PDB entry 3G6E | X-ray diffraction, 2.70 A resolution | chains 0 and 3 of the 31 polymer chains in the assembly

# Chain 0
Molecule: 23S ribosomal RNA
From: Haloarcula marismortui
Sequence (2923 nucleotides; each row starts with the number of its first residue):
     1 GUUGGCUACUAUGCCAGCUGGUGGAUUGCUCGGCUCAGGCGCUGAUGAAG
    51 GACGUGCCAAGCUGCGAUAAGCUGUGGGGAGCCGCACGGAGGCGAAGAAC
   101 CACAGAUUUCCGAAUGAGAAUCUCUCUAACAAUUGCUUCGCGCAAUGAGG
   151 AACCCCGAGAACUGAAACAUCUCAGUAUCGGGAGGAACAGAAAACGCAAC
   201 GUGAUGUCGUUAGUAACCGCGAGUGAACGCGAUACAGCCCAAACCGAAGC
   251 CCUCACGGGCAAUGUGGUGUCAGGGCUACCUCUCAUCAGCCGACCGUCUU
   301 CACGAAGUCUCUUGGAAUAGAGCGUGAUACAGGGUGACAACCCCGUACUG
   351 AAGACCAGUACGCUGUGCGGUAGUGCCAGAGUAGCGGGGGUUGGAUAUCC
   401 CUCGCGAAUAACGCAGGCAUCGACUGCGAAGGCUAAACACAACCUGAGAC
   451 CGAUAGUGAACAAGUAGUGUGAACGAACGCUGCAAAGUACCCUCAGAAGG
   501 GAGGCGAAAUAGAGCAUGAAAUCAGUUGGCGAUCGAGCGACAGGGCAUAC
   551 AAGGUCCCUUGACGAAUGACCGAGACGCGAGUCUCCAGUAAGACUCACGG
   601 GAAGCCGAUGUUCUGUCGUACGUUUUGAAAAACGAGCCAGGGAGUGUGUC
   651 UGUAUGGCAAGUCUAACCGGAGUAUCCGGGGAGGCACAGGGAAACCGACA
   701 UGGCCGCAGGGCUUUGCCCGAGGGCCGCCGUCUUCAAGGGCGGGGAGCCA
   751 UGUGGACACGACCCGAAUCCGGACGAUCUACGCAUGGACAAGAUGAAGCG
   801 UGCCGAAAGGCACGUGGAAGUCUGUUAGAGUUGGUGUCCUACAAUACCCU
   851 CUCGUGAUCUAUGUGUAGGGGUGAAAGGCCCAUCGAGUCCGGCAACAGCU
   901 GGUUCCAAUCGAAACAUGUCGAAGCAUGACCUCCGCCGAGGUAGUCUGUG
   951 AGGUAGAGCGACCGAUUGGUGUGUCCGCCUCCGAGAGGAGUCGGCACACC
  1001 UGUCAAACUCCAAACUUACAGACGCUGUUUGACGCGGGGAUUCCGGUGCG
  1051 CGGGGUAAGCCUGUGUACCAGGAGGGGAACAACCCAGAGAUAGGUUAAGG
  1101 UCCCCAAGUGUGGAUUAAGUGUAAUCCUCUGAAGGUGGUCUCGAGCCCUA
  1151 GACAGCCGGGAGGUGAGCUUAGAAGCAGCUACCCUCUAAGAAAAGCGUAA
  1201 CAGCUUACCGGCCGAGGUUUGAGGCGCCCAAAAUGAUCGGGACUCAAAUC
  1251 CACCACCGAGACCUGUCCGUACCACUCAUACUGGUAAUCGAGUAGAUUGG
  1301 CGCUCUAAUUGGAUGGAAGCAGGGGCGAGAGCUCCUGUGGACCGAUUAGU
  1351 GACGAAAAUCCUGGCCAUAGUAGCAGCGAUAGUCGGGUGAGAACCCCGAC
  1401 GGCCUAAUGGAUAAGGGUUCCUCAGCACUGCUGAUCAGCUGAGGGUUAGC
  1451 CGGUCCUAAGUCUCACCGCAACUCGACUGAGACGAAAUGGGAAACAGGUU
  1501 AAUAUUCCUGUGCCAUCAUGCAGUGAAAGUUGACGCCCUGGGGUCGAUCA
  1551 CGCCGGGCAUUCGCCCGGUCGAACCGUCCAACUCCGUGGAAGCCGUAAUG
  1601 GCAGGAAGCGGACGAACGGCGGCAUAGGGAAACGUGAUUCAACCUGGGGC
  1651 CCAUGAAAAGACGAGCAUGAUGUCCGUACCGAGAACCGACACAGGUGUCC
  1701 AUGGCGGCGAAAGCCAAGGCCUGUCGGGAGCAACCAACGUUAGGGAAUUC
  1751 GGCAAGUUAGUCCCGUACCUUCGGAAGAAGGGAUGCCUGCUCCGGAACGG
  1801 AGCAGGUCGCAGUGACUCGGAAGCUCGGACUGUCUAGUAACAACAUAGGU
  1851 GACCGCAAAUCCGCAAGGACUCGUACGGUCACUGAAUCCUGCCCAGUGCA
  1901 GGUAUCUGAACACCUCGUACAAGAGGACGAAGGACCUGUCAACGGCGGGG
  1951 GUAACUAUGACCCUCUUAAGGUAGCGUAGUACCUUGCCGCAUCAGUAGCG
  2001 GCUUGCAUGAAUGGAUUAACCAGAGCUUCACUGUCCCAACGUUGGGCCCG
  2051 GUGAACUGUACAUUCCAGUGCGGAGUCUGGAGACACCCAGGGGGAAGCGA
  2101 AGACCCUAUGGAGCUUUACUGCAGGCUGUCGCUGAGACGUGGUCGCCGAU
  2151 GUGCAGCAUAGGUAGGAGUCGUUACAGAGGUACCCGCGCUAGCGGGCCAC
  2201 CCAGACAACAGUGAAAUACUACCCGUCGGUGACUGCGACUCUCACUCCGG
  2251 GAGGAGGACACCGAUAGCCGGGCAGUUUGACUGGGGCGGUACGCGCUCGA
  2301 AAAGAUAUCGAGCGCGCCCUAUGGUCAUCUCAGCCGGGACAGAGACCCGG
  2351 CGAAGAGUGCAAGAGCAAAAGAUGACUUGACAGUGUUCUUCCCAACGAGG
  2401 AACGCUGACGCGAAAGCGUGGUCUAGCGAACCAAUUAGCCUGCUUGAUGC
  2451 GGGCAAUUGAUGACAGAAAAGCUACCCUAGGGAUAACAGAGUCGUCACUC
  2501 GCAAGAGCACAUAUCGACCGAGUGGCUUGCUACCUCGAUGUCGGUUCCCU
  2551 CCAUCCUGCCCGUGCAGAAGCGGGCAAGGGUGAGGUUGUUCGCCUAUUAA
  2601 AGGAGGUCGUGAGCUGGGUUUAGACCGUCGUGAGACAGGUCGGCUGCUAU
  2651 CUACUGGGUGUGUAAUGGUGUCUGACAAGAACGACCGUAUAGUACGAGAG
  2701 GAACUACGGUUGGUGGCCACUGGUGUACCGGUUGUUCGAGAGAGCACGUG
  2751 CCGGGUAGCCACGCCACACGGGGUAAGAGCUGAACGCAUCUAAGCUCGAA
  2801 ACCCACUUGGAAAAGAGACACCGCCGAGGUCCCGCGUACAAGACGCGGUC
  2851 GAUAGACUCGGGGUGUGCGCGUCGAGGUAACGAGACGUUAAGCCCACGAG
  2901 CACUAACAGACCAAAGCCAUCAU
Disordered / not traced: 1-9, 126-127, 715, 971-998, 1560, 1952-1963, 2137-2236, 2339-2343, 2665-2666, 2915-2923
Modified residues: 1MA (6-hydro-1-methyladenosine-5'-monophosphate) at position 628, OMU (o2'-methyluridine 5'-monophosphate) at position 2587, OMG (o2'-methylguanosine-5'-monophosphate) at position 2588, UR3 (3-methyluridine-5'-monophoshate) at position 2619, PSU (pseudouridine-5'-monophosphate) at position 2621
Bound ions: Na+ site 1 near U12 (its only coordinating residue here); Mg2+ site 1 near G28 (its only coordinating residue here); Na+ site 2: C40, G41, C443; Na+ site 3: G56, G61; Sr2+ site 1 near A86 (its only coordinating residue here); Na+ site 4: U107, U108; Mg2+ site 2 near U115 (its only coordinating residue here); Na+ site 5: C130, U146; Na+ site 6: C141, G142; Sr2+ site 2: G147, A183 (shared with 1 residue of chain M); Mg2+ site 3: C162, U2276; K+ site 1: C162, U163, U172; 58 more Na+ sites not listed; 69 more Mg2+ sites not listed; 38 more Sr2+ sites not listed; 1 more K+ sites not listed
Ligand contacts: Cephalotaxine (HMT; (3beta)-O~3~-[(2R)-2,6-dihydroxy-2-(2-methoxy-2-oxoethyl)-6-methylheptanoyl]cephalotaxine): G2099, A2100, G2102, A2486, C2487, A2488, U2535, A2538, U2539, G2540, U2541, U2620
Reported in the primary citation:
  - binding site for Cephalotaxine: C2487

# Chain 3
Protein: 50S ribosomal protein L44E
From: Haloarcula marismortui
UniProt: P32411 (RL44_HALMA); residues 1-92 here = UniProt positions 1-92
Amino-acid sequence (92 residues; row label = number of the first residue in the row):
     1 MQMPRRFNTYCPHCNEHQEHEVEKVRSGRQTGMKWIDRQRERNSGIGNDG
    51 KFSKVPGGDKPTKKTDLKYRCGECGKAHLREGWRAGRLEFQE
Bound ions: Cd2+: Cys11, Cys71, Cys74; Sr2+ site 1: Gly45, Gly47; Sr2+ site 2 near Asp59 (its only coordinating residue here)

# Interface between chain 0 and chain 3
Pairs across the interface (129):
  A169(0) - Asn48(3)  hydrogen bond to the sugar
  U170(0) - Asn48(3)  sugar contact
  U170(0) - Asp49(3)  sugar contact
  U170(0) - Gly50(3)  hydrogen bond to the sugar
  C218(0) - Trp35(3)  phosphate contact
  C218(0) - Gln39(3)  hydrogen bond to the phosphate
  C218(0) - Asn43(3)  hydrogen bond to the phosphate
  G219(0) - Gln39(3)  hydrogen bond to the phosphate
  G219(0) - Lys51(3)  phosphate contact
  G219(0) - Lys54(3)  hydrogen bond to the sugar
  C220(0) - Trp35(3)  base contact
  C220(0) - Lys51(3)  salt bridge to the phosphate
  G389(0) - Ile46(3)  phosphate contact
  G390(0) - Gly45(3)  phosphate contact
  G390(0) - Ile46(3)  hydrogen bond to the phosphate
  A395(0) - Trp35(3)  sugar contact
  A395(0) - Arg42(3)  hydrogen bond to the phosphate
  U396(0) - Trp35(3)  phosphate contact
  U396(0) - Arg38(3)  salt bridge to the phosphate
  U396(0) - Arg42(3)  salt bridge to the phosphate
  C735(0) - Tyr10(3)  base contact
  C735(0) - Asn15(3)  hydrogen bond to the base
  A1922(0) - Met33(3)  base contact
  G1923(0) - Thr31(3)  hydrogen bond to the sugar
  G1923(0) - Gly32(3)  sugar contact
  G1923(0) - Met33(3)  sugar contact
  A1924(0) - Arg29(3)  phosphate contact
  A1924(0) - Gln30(3)  sugar contact
  G1925(0) - Arg29(3)  salt bridge to the phosphate
  U2120(0) - Asn48(3)  hydrogen bond to the sugar
  U2120(0) - Ser53(3)  phosphate contact
  G2121(0) - Gly47(3)  hydrogen bond to the phosphate
  G2121(0) - Ser53(3)  hydrogen bond to the phosphate
  C2122(0) - Ile46(3)  phosphate contact
  C2122(0) - Gly47(3)  hydrogen bond to the phosphate
  G2316(0) - Pro61(3)  sugar contact
  C2317(0) - Pro61(3)  phosphate contact
  C2317(0) - Thr62(3)  hydrogen bond to the phosphate
  C2317(0) - Arg84(3)  salt bridge to the phosphate
  C2318(0) - Ala85(3)  phosphate contact
  C2318(0) - Gly86(3)  hydrogen bond to the phosphate
  C2319(0) - Met1(3)  hydrogen bond to the phosphate
  U2320(0) - Met1(3)  phosphate contact
  U2320(0) - Gln2(3)  hydrogen bond to the phosphate
  U2320(0) - Met3(3)  base contact
  U2320(0) - Pro4(3)  sugar contact
  U2320(0) - Gln91(3)  hydrogen bond to the sugar
  A2321(0) - Gln91(3)  hydrogen bond to the phosphate
  U2378(0) - Phe7(3)  sugar contact
  U2378(0) - Asn8(3)  sugar contact
  G2379(0) - Thr9(3)  hydrogen bond to the phosphate
  G2379(0) - His17(3)  salt bridge to the phosphate
  A2380(0) - Met1(3)  base contact
  A2380(0) - Trp83(3)  base contact
  C2381(0) - Thr9(3)  sugar contact
  C2381(0) - Tyr10(3)  sugar contact
  C2381(0) - Arg80(3)  hydrogen bond to the sugar
  A2382(0) - Tyr10(3)  sugar contact
  A2382(0) - Pro12(3)  sugar contact
  A2382(0) - Arg80(3)  salt bridge to the phosphate
  G2407(0) - Tyr10(3)  hydrogen bond to the sugar
  G2407(0) - Asn15(3)  hydrogen bond to the sugar
  A2408(0) - Tyr10(3)  sugar contact
  A2408(0) - Asn15(3)  sugar contact
  A2408(0) - Glu16(3)  sugar contact
  A2408(0) - His17(3)  hydrogen bond to the sugar
  C2409(0) - His17(3)  hydrogen bond to the sugar
  C2427(0) - Lys60(3)  base contact
  C2427(0) - Arg84(3)  salt bridge to the phosphate
  G2428(0) - Lys60(3)  hydrogen bond to the base
  G2428(0) - Lys64(3)  salt bridge to the phosphate
  G2428(0) - Arg84(3)  salt bridge to the phosphate
  C2431(0) - Lys51(3)  hydrogen bond to the sugar
  C2432(0) - Ile36(3)  phosphate contact
  A2433(0) - Gln30(3)  phosphate contact
  A2433(0) - Lys34(3)  phosphate contact
  A2433(0) - Ile36(3)  phosphate contact
  A2434(0) - Ser27(3)  sugar contact
  A2434(0) - Gly28(3)  hydrogen bond to the phosphate
  A2434(0) - Gln30(3)  phosphate contact
  A2434(0) - Lys34(3)  phosphate contact
  U2435(0) - Val25(3)  sugar contact
  U2435(0) - Arg26(3)  sugar contact
  U2435(0) - Gly28(3)  phosphate contact
  U2435(0) - Lys68(3)  hydrogen bond to the phosphate
  U2435(0) - Leu79(3)  base contact
  U2436(0) - Lys68(3)  salt bridge to the phosphate
  U2436(0) - Arg70(3)  salt bridge to the phosphate
  U2436(0) - Ala77(3)  hydrogen bond to the sugar
  U2436(0) - His78(3)  sugar contact
  U2436(0) - Leu79(3)  sugar contact
  A2437(0) - His13(3)  sugar contact
  A2437(0) - Arg70(3)  salt bridge to the phosphate
  A2437(0) - Lys76(3)  phosphate contact
  A2437(0) - Ala77(3)  hydrogen bond to the phosphate
  G2438(0) - Lys76(3)  salt bridge to the phosphate
  C2450(0) - Met33(3)  phosphate contact
  G2451(0) - Thr31(3)  hydrogen bond to the phosphate
  G2451(0) - Met33(3)  phosphate contact
  G2451(0) - Lys34(3)  salt bridge to the phosphate
  G2451(0) - Trp35(3)  phosphate contact
  G2451(0) - Arg38(3)  hydrogen bond to the sugar
  G2452(0) - Lys34(3)  phosphate contact
  G2452(0) - Trp35(3)  hydrogen bond to the phosphate
  A2456(0) - Leu79(3)  base contact
  U2457(0) - Leu79(3)  sugar contact
  U2457(0) - Arg80(3)  hydrogen bond to the sugar
  U2457(0) - Glu81(3)  phosphate contact
  U2457(0) - Gly82(3)  hydrogen bond to the phosphate
  U2458(0) - Lys64(3)  phosphate contact
  U2458(0) - Thr65(3)  sugar contact
  U2458(0) - Asp66(3)  hydrogen bond to the sugar
  U2458(0) - Glu81(3)  phosphate contact
  U2458(0) - Gly82(3)  hydrogen bond to the phosphate
  G2459(0) - Lys63(3)  hydrogen bond to the phosphate
  G2459(0) - Lys64(3)  hydrogen bond to the phosphate
  A2460(0) - Gly58(3)  sugar contact
  A2460(0) - Asp59(3)  phosphate contact
  A2460(0) - Lys60(3)  hydrogen bond to the phosphate
  A2460(0) - Lys63(3)  salt bridge to the phosphate
  U2461(0) - Gly58(3)  phosphate contact
  U2461(0) - Asp59(3)  hydrogen bond to the phosphate
  U2461(0) - Lys60(3)  phosphate contact
  G2462(0) - Lys60(3)  hydrogen bond to the base
  G2462(0) - Pro61(3)  base contact
  A2468(0) - Asn48(3)  base contact
  A2468(0) - Gly50(3)  hydrogen bond to the base
  A2468(0) - Ser53(3)  base contact
  A2468(0) - Lys54(3)  salt bridge to the phosphate
Interface residues without a listed pair, chain 0 (53 interface residues in all): G2426
Interface residues without a listed pair, chain 3 (62 interface residues in all): Ser44

# Overview
53 residues of chain 0 face 62 of chain 3 across their interface; the contacts include 45 hydrogen bonds and
17 salt bridges. Polar contacts include C735(0)-Asn15(3), G2428(0)-Lys60(3) and G2462(0)-Lys60(3). Chain 0
binds Cephalotaxine. The Na+ site 2 is built by C40(0), G41(0) and C443(0). From the paper: a binding site for
Cephalotaxine at C2487(0).
Here chain 0 is 23S ribosomal RNA and chain 3 is 50S ribosomal protein L44E, both from Haloarcula marismortui.
Entry 3G6E (Co-crystal structure of Homoharringtonine bound to the large ribosomal subunit) was determined by
X-ray diffraction (same publication as 3G4S and 3G71).
